1R67 - chain A; structure by X-ray diffraction, 1.77 A resolution.

# Chain A
Molecule: Isopentenyl-diphosphate delta-isomerase
Organism: Escherichia coli
Notes: EC 5.3.3.2
Reference sequence: Q46822 (IDI_ECOLI); residues 1-182 here = UniProt positions 1-182
Sequence (190 residues; each row starts with the number of its first residue):
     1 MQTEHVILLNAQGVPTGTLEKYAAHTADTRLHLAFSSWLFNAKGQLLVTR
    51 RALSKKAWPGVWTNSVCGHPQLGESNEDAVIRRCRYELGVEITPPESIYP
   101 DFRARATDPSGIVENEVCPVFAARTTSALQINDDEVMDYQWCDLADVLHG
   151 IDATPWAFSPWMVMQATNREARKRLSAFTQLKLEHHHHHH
Unresolved in the structure: 1-32, 184-190
Differences from the reference sequence: engineered mutation Ala104 (Tyr in Q46822); cloning artifact (183-190)
Bound ions: Mg2+: Cys67, Glu87
Curated features (UniProtKB/Swiss-Prot):
  - active site: Cys67, Glu116
  - binding site (substrate): Lys21, Arg51, Lys55, His69, Arg83, Glu87
  - binding site (Mn(2+)): His25, His32, His69, Glu114, Glu116
  - binding site (Mg(2+)): Cys67, Glu87

# Summary
Cys67 and Glu87 coordinate Mg2+. UniProt lists active-site residues Cys67 and Glu116, 6 substrate-binding
residues, 5 Mn2+-binding residues and Mg2+-binding residues Cys67 and Glu87.
Chain A is Isopentenyl-diphosphate delta-isomerase (Escherichia coli); the structure, Y104A mutant of e.coli
ipp isomerase, was determined by X-ray diffraction together with 2B2K, 2G73 and 2G74 from the same study.
